6U6Z - chains A and D of the 4 polymer chains in the assembly; structure by X-ray diffraction, 2.10 A resolution.

Chain A (and D):
Protein: Deoxynucleoside triphosphate triphosphohydrolase SAMHD1
From: Homo sapiens
Notes: EC 3.1.5.-; chain D of this document is another copy of the same molecule, construct and numbering; everything in this record applies to it too
UniProtKB: Q9Y3Z3 (SAMH1_HUMAN); residue numbers follow UniProt; this construct covers 116-626
Amino-acid sequence (535 residues; numbered 92 to 626; the number before each row is that of its first residue):
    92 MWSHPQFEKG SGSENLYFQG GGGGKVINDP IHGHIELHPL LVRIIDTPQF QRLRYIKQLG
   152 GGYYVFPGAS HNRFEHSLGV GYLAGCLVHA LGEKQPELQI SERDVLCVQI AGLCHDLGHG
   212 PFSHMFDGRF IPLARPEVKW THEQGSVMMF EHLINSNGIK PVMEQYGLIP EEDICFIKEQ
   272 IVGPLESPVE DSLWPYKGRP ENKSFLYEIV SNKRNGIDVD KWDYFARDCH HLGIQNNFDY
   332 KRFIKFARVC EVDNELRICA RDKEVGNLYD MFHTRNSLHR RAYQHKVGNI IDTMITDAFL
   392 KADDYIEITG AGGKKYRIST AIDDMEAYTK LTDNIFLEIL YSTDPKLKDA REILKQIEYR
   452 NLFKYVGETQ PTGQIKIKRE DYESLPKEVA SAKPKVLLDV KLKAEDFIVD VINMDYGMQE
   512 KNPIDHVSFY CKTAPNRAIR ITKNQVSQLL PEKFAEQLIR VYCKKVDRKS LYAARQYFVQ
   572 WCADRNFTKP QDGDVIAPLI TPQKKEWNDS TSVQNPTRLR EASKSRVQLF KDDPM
Unresolved in the structure: 92-114, 276-283, 507-514, 531-541, 584-626 (chain D: 92-114, 277-283, 304-305, 507-545, 583-626)
Sequence notes: initiating methionine (92); expression tag (93-115)
Bound ions: Zn2+: His167, His206, Asp207, Asp311
Curated features (UniProtKB/Swiss-Prot):
  - active site: His233
  - binding site (GTP): Lys116, Val117, Asp137, Gln142, Arg145, Arg451, Lys455, Lys523
  - binding site (dATP): Asn119, Gln149, Val156, Arg164, His210, His215, Lys312, Tyr315, Asp319, Arg333, Arg352, Lys354, Asn358, Arg366, Gln375, His376, Lys377, Lys523
  - binding site (dCTP): Asn119, Gln149, Val156, Arg164, His210, His215, Lys312, Tyr315, Asp319, Arg333, Arg352, Lys354, Arg366, Arg372, Gln375, His376, Lys377, Lys523
  - binding site (dGTP): Asn119, Gln149, Leu150, Val156, Arg164, Lys312, Tyr315, Asp319, Arg333, Arg352, Lys354, Asn358, Arg366, Tyr374, Gln375, His376, Lys377, Lys523
  - binding site (dTTP): Asn119, Gln149, Val156, Arg164, His210, His215, Lys312, Tyr315, Asp319, Arg333, Arg352, Lys354, Gln375, His376, Lys377, Lys523
  - binding site (Mn(2+)): His167, His206, Asp207, Asp311
  - modified residue: Thr592 (Microbial infection: Phosphothreonine)
  - cross-link (Glycyl lysine isopeptide (Lys-Gly)): Lys467 (interchain with G-Cter in SUMO2), Lys469 (interchain with G-Cter in SUMO2), Lys492 (interchain with G-Cter in SUMO2), Lys622 (interchain with G-Cter in SUMO2)
  - natural variant: Asp120 to His123 (deletion: In AGS5), His123 (H123P: In AGS5), Arg143 (R143C: In AGS5; R143H: In AGS5), Arg145 (R145Q: In AGS5), His167 (H167Y: In AGS5), Ile201 (I201N: In AGS5 and CHBL2), Gly209 (G209S: In AGS5), Met254 (M254V: In AGS5), Arg290 (R290H: In AGS5), Leu369 (L369S: In AGS5), Met385 (M385V: In AGS5), Ile448 (I448T: In AGS5), 1 further natural variant entry in UniProt
  - mutagenesis: Asp137 (D137A: Impairs homotetramerization and nearly abolishes dNTPase activity), Gln142 (Q142E/A: Impairs homotetramerization and nearly abolishes dNTPase activity; when associated with K-145), Arg143 (R143A: Abolished ability to restrict infection by viruses), Arg145 (R145A: Impairs homotetramerization and nearly abolishes dNTPase activity. Abolished ability to restrict infection by viruses; R145K: Impairs homotetramerization and nearly abolishes dNTPase activity ...), Gln149 (Q149A: Abolished dNTPase activity without affecting homotetramerization. Abolished dNTPase activity; when associated with A-319), Arg164 (R164A: Abolished ability to restrict infection by viruses), His167 (H167A: Abolished ability to restrict infection by viruses), His206 to Asp207 (Abolishes zinc binding and dNTPase activity. Does not affect ability to promote DNA end resection at stalled replication forks), His206 (H206A: Abolished ability to restrict infection by viruses), Asp207 (D207A: Abolished ability to restrict infection by viruses; D207N/A: Loss of dNTPase activity), His210 (H210A: Abolished dNTPase activity without affecting homotetramerization), His215 (H215A: Abolished dNTPase activity without affecting homotetramerization), 30 further mutagenesis entries in UniProt
Reported in the primary citation:
  - catalytic residues: Asp311 (citing earlier work)
  - mutagenesis - D311A: abolished catalytic activity (citing earlier work)
  - post-translational modification sites: Thr592 (citing earlier work)
  - mutagenesis - H376A: decreased binding to oligonucleotide
  - mutagenesis - R352A, K523A: unchanged binding to oligonucleotide
  - mutagenesis - R352A, K523A: decreased catalytic activity on GTP/dNTP
  - mutagenesis - R352A, K523A: decreased catalytic activity on dNTPase
  - mutagenesis - R352A, H376A, K523A: unchanged catalytic activity on dNTP depletion

How chain A and chain D interact:
Residue-residue contacts - 64 pairs, chain A then chain D:
  Ile118(A) - Pro158(D)  hydrophobic
  Asn119(A) - Pro158(D)
  Asn119(A) - Leu323(D)
  Pro121(A) - Gly159(D)
  Pro121(A) - His321(D)
  Pro121(A) - His322(D)
  Asp137(A) - Glu449(D)
  Asp137(A) - Tyr450(D)
  Asp137(A) - Arg451(D)
  Thr138(A) - Glu449(D)
  Pro139(A) - Glu449(D)
  Pro139(A) - Tyr450(D)
  Gln142(A) - Glu449(D)
  Arg145(A) - Tyr154(D)  hydrogen bond (side chain-backbone)
  Arg145(A) - Tyr155(D)
  Tyr146(A) - Tyr155(D)  hydrogen bond
  Tyr146(A) - Phe427(D)
  Tyr146(A) - Leu428(D)  hydrophobic
  Tyr154(A) - Arg145(D)  hydrogen bond (backbone-side chain)
  Tyr154(A) - Asn163(D)  hydrogen bond
  Tyr154(A) - Glu166(D)  hydrogen bond
  Tyr155(A) - Arg145(D)
  Tyr155(A) - Tyr146(D)  hydrogen bond
  Pro158(A) - Ile118(D)  hydrophobic
  Pro158(A) - Asn119(D)
  Pro158(A) - Phe165(D)  hydrophobic
  Pro158(A) - Glu166(D)
  Gly159(A) - Pro121(D)
  Ser161(A) - Ser161(D)  hydrogen bond
  Ser161(A) - His162(D)
  Ser161(A) - Asn163(D)
  Ser161(A) - Glu166(D)
  His162(A) - Ser161(D)
  Asn163(A) - Tyr154(D)  hydrogen bond
  Asn163(A) - Ser161(D)
  Glu166(A) - Tyr154(D)  hydrogen bond
  Glu166(A) - Pro158(D)
  Glu166(A) - Ser161(D)
  Asn248(A) - Tyr450(D)
  His321(A) - Pro121(D)
  His321(A) - His321(D)  hydrogen bond
  His322(A) - Pro121(D)
  His322(A) - His322(D)
  Gly324(A) - Pro121(D)
  Lys421(A) - Tyr432(D)  hydrogen bond (side chain-backbone)
  Thr423(A) - Tyr432(D)  hydrogen bond
  Asn425(A) - Asn425(D)  hydrogen bond
  Asn425(A) - Leu428(D)
  Asn425(A) - Tyr432(D)
  Phe427(A) - Tyr146(D)
  Leu428(A) - Tyr146(D)
  Leu428(A) - Asn425(D)
  Tyr432(A) - Lys421(D)  hydrogen bond (backbone-side chain)
  Tyr432(A) - Thr423(D)  hydrogen bond
  Tyr432(A) - Asn425(D)
  Thr434(A) - Lys421(D)
  Glu449(A) - Asp137(D)
  Glu449(A) - Thr138(D)
  Glu449(A) - Pro139(D)
  Glu449(A) - Gln142(D)
  Tyr450(A) - Asp137(D)
  Tyr450(A) - Pro139(D)
  Tyr450(A) - Asn248(D)
  Arg451(A) - Asp137(D)
Interface residues without a listed pair, chain A (36 interface residues in all): Phe165, Leu169, Leu323, Thr400, Thr420
Interface residues without a listed pair, chain D (36 interface residues in all): Leu169, Gly324, Thr400, Thr420, Thr434

Overview:
Chain A and chain D each contribute 36 residues to their interface, with 15 hydrogen bonds. Polar contacts
include Arg145(A)-Tyr154(D), Tyr146(A)-Tyr155(D) and Tyr154(A)-Asn163(D). From the paper: the catalytic
residue Asp311(A); R352A and K523A of chain A reduce catalytic activity on GTP/dNTP; 4 substitutions were
tested in all.
Chain A and chain D are both Deoxynucleoside triphosphate triphosphohydrolase SAMHD1 (Homo sapiens); the
structure, Human SAMHD1 bound to deoxyribo(TG*TTCA)-oligonucleotide, was determined by X-ray diffraction (same
publication as 6U6X and 6U6Y).
